PDB entry 3VR4 | X-ray diffraction, 2.17 A resolution | chains G and H of the 8 polymer chains in the assembly

[Chain G]
Protein: V-type sodium ATPase subunit D
Source organism: Enterococcus hirae
Notes: EC 3.6.3.15
Chain sequence (217 residues; numbered -6 to 210; the number before each row is that of its first residue; numbers below 1 keep their minus sign (Gly-6 is residue -6)):
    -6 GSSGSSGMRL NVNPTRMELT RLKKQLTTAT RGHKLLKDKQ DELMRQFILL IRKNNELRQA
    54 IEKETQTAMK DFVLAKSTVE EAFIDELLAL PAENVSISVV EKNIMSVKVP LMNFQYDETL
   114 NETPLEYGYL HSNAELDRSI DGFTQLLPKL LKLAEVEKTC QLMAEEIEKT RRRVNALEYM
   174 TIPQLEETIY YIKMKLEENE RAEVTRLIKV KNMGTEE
Unresolved in the structure: -6 to 5, 71, 84-85, 109-125, 207-210
Modified positions: Mse1 (selenomethionine); Mse10, Mse37, Mse62, Mse98, Mse105, Mse156, Mse173, Mse187, Mse206 (selenomethionine; parent Met)

[Chain H]
Protein: V-type sodium ATPase subunit G
Source organism: Enterococcus hirae
Notes: EC 3.6.3.15
UniProt: P43455 (NTPG_ENTHR); residues 1-103 here = UniProt positions 1-103
Chain sequence (115 residues; row label = number of the first residue in the row):
     1 MTYKIGVVGD KDSVSPFRLF GFDVQHGTTK TEIRKTIDEM AKNEYGVIYI TEQCANLVPE
    61 TIERYKGQLT PAIILIPSHQ GTLGIGLEEI QNSVEKAVGQ NILSGPSSGE NLYFQ
Unresolved in the structure: 1, 104-115
Sequence notes: expression tag (104-115)
Modified positions: Mse1 (selenomethionine); Mse40 (selenomethionine; parent Met)

[Chain G / chain H interface]
Contacting residue pairs (89; chain G residue first):
  Mse37(G) - Ala97(H)
  Mse37(G) - Val98(H)
  Phe40(G) - Ser93(H)
  Phe40(G) - Ala97(H)  hydrophobic
  Ile41(G) - Val98(H)  hydrophobic
  Ile41(G) - Ile102(H)  hydrophobic
  Ile44(G) - Ile90(H)  hydrophobic
  Ile44(G) - Ser93(H)
  Ile44(G) - Val94(H)  hydrophobic
  Ile44(G) - Leu103(H)
  Arg45(G) - Ile102(H)
  Arg45(G) - Leu103(H)
  Asn47(G) - Ile90(H)
  Asn48(G) - Leu87(H)
  Asn48(G) - Ile90(H)
  Asn48(G) - Leu103(H)
  Arg51(G) - Leu75(H)  hydrogen bond (side chain-backbone)
  Arg51(G) - Gly86(H)
  Arg51(G) - Leu87(H)
  Arg51(G) - Ile90(H)
  Gln52(G) - Leu87(H)
  Glu55(G) - Glu52(H)
  Glu55(G) - Pro77(H)
  Glu55(G) - Thr82(H)
  Glu55(G) - Leu87(H)
  Gln59(G) - Pro77(H)
  Gln59(G) - Ser78(H)
  Gln59(G) - Gln80(H)
  Gln59(G) - Gly81(H)
  Mse62(G) - Ser13(H)
  Mse62(G) - Ile76(H)  hydrophobic
  Mse62(G) - Pro77(H)
  Mse62(G) - Ser78(H)
  Mse62(G) - His79(H)
  Phe65(G) - Asp12(H)
  Phe65(G) - Pro16(H)  hydrophobic
  Leu80(G) - Leu19(H)
  Leu81(G) - Ser15(H)
  Leu81(G) - Pro16(H)  hydrophobic
  Leu81(G) - Arg18(H)
  Leu81(G) - Leu19(H)  hydrophobic
  Glu86(G) - Leu19(H)
  Glu86(G) - Phe20(H)
  Glu86(G) - Gly21(H)
  Asn87(G) - Phe20(H)
  Asn87(G) - Gly21(H)
  Val88(G) - Phe20(H)  hydrogen bond (backbone-backbone)
  Val88(G) - Phe22(H)
  Ser89(G) - Thr2(H)
  Ser89(G) - Tyr3(H)
  Ile90(G) - Thr2(H)
  Ile90(G) - Tyr3(H)  hydrogen bond (backbone-backbone)
  Ile90(G) - Ile5(H)  hydrophobic
  Ile90(G) - Gly46(H)
  Ile90(G) - Val47(H)  hydrophobic
  Val92(G) - Tyr3(H)  hydrophobic
  Glu94(G) - Leu69(H)
  Lys101(G) - Leu69(H)
  Pro103(G) - Leu69(H)
  Mse105(G) - Val47(H)
  Phe107(G) - Ile5(H)  hydrophobic
  Ile133(G) - Leu19(H)  hydrophobic
  Phe136(G) - Ser13(H)
  Phe136(G) - Pro16(H)  hydrophobic
  Phe136(G) - Phe17(H)  hydrophobic
  Thr137(G) - Phe20(H)
  Leu140(G) - Phe20(H)  hydrophobic
  Leu143(G) - Phe17(H)  hydrophobic
  Leu143(G) - Tyr49(H)  hydrogen bond (backbone-side chain)
  Leu144(G) - Tyr49(H)  hydrogen bond (backbone-side chain)
  Leu146(G) - Ile74(H)  hydrophobic
  Ala147(G) - Val47(H)  hydrophobic
  Ala147(G) - Tyr49(H)
  Ala147(G) - Ile74(H)  hydrophobic
  Glu150(G) - Ile90(H)
  Lys151(G) - Tyr65(H)  hydrogen bond (side chain-backbone)
  Lys151(G) - Lys66(H)  hydrogen bond (side chain-backbone)
  Lys151(G) - Gln68(H)  hydrogen bond (side chain-backbone)
  Lys151(G) - Leu69(H)
  Lys151(G) - Pro71(H)
  Lys151(G) - Ala72(H)
  Gln154(G) - Lys66(H)
  Leu155(G) - Gly67(H)
  Leu155(G) - Leu69(H)  hydrophobic
  Glu158(G) - Gly67(H)
  Ile160(G) - Ala97(H)  hydrophobic
  Glu161(G) - Lys96(H)
  Arg164(G) - Lys96(H)  hydrogen bond (side chain-backbone)
  Arg164(G) - Ala97(H)
Other interface residues (no listed pair), chain G (46 interface residues in all): Thr58, Lys63, Val66, Val102
Other interface residues (no listed pair), chain H (45 interface residues in all): Val14, Thr70

[In short]
The interface between chain G and chain H involves 46 residues on one side and 45 on the other; the contacts
include 9 hydrogen bonds. Among the polar pairs are Arg51(G)-Leu75(H), Leu143(G)-Tyr49(H) and
Leu144(G)-Tyr49(H).
Here chain G is V-type sodium ATPase subunit D and chain H is V-type sodium ATPase subunit G, both from
Enterococcus hirae. Entry 3VR4 (Crystal structure of Enterococcus hirae V1-ATPase [eV1]) was determined by
X-ray diffraction, deposited together with 3VR2, 3VR3 and 3VR5.
